Entry 2W7N (X-ray diffraction, 1.85 A resolution); this record covers chains B and F of the 6 polymer chains in the assembly.

# Chain B
Molecule: Trfb transcriptional repressor protein
Source organism: Escherichia coli
UniProtKB: P03052 (KORA2_ECOLX); numbering as in UniProt (aligned over 1-101)
Amino-acid sequence (101 residues; numbered 1 to 101; the number before each row is that of its first residue):
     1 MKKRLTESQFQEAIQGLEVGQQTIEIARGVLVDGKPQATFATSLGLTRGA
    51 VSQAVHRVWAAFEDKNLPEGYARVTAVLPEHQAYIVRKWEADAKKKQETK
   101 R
Disordered / not traced: 1-2, 98-101
What the authors report for this chain:
  - contacts within the chain: Asp64-Arg73 (water-mediated contact), Pro79-Gln82 (hydrophobic contact)
  - self-association interface (contacts with another copy of this molecule); pairs are residue here / residue on that copy: Gln82-Trp89 (hydrophobic contact)
  - binding site for the 18-nt DNA strand: Arg48, Gln53, His56
  - binding site for the 18-nt DNA strand: Gln53
  - specificity-determining residues: Arg48, Gln53
  - mutagenesis - R48A/Q53A, Q53A, Q53E: abolished binding to the 18-nt DNA strand
  - mutagenesis - R48A: decreased binding to the 18-nt DNA strand
  - binding site for the 18-nt DNA strand: Gln53

# Chain F
Molecule: 18-nt DNA strand
Sequence (18 nucleotides; each row starts with the number of its first residue):
     1 CUUGTTTAGCTAAACAUT
Modified positions: BRU (5-bromo-2'-deoxyuridine-5'-monophosphate) at position 2; BRU (5-bromo-2'-deoxyuridine-5'-monophosphate) at position 3; BRU (5-bromo-2'-deoxyuridine-5'-monophosphate) at position 17

# Interface between chain B and chain F
Residue-residue contacts (15; chain B residue first):
  Glu18(B) - DA8(F)  sugar contact
  Val19(B) - DG9(F)  phosphate contact
  Gly20(B) - DG9(F)  hydrogen bond to the phosphate
  Gln22(B) - DC10(F)  hydrogen bond to the phosphate
  Thr23(B) - DG9(F)  hydrogen bond to the phosphate
  Leu46(B) - DC10(F)  sugar contact
  Leu46(B) - DT11(F)  phosphate contact
  Thr47(B) - DT11(F)  hydrogen bond to the phosphate
  Thr47(B) - DA12(F)  phosphate contact
  Ala50(B) - DC10(F)  sugar contact
  Ala50(B) - DT11(F)  phosphate contact
  Gln53(B) - DC10(F)  hydrogen bond to the base
  Gln53(B) - DT11(F)  hydrogen bond to the base
  Arg57(B) - DG9(F)  salt bridge to the phosphate
  Arg57(B) - DC10(F)  salt bridge to the phosphate
Also at the interface, not in a pair above, chain B (14 interface residues in all): Gly45, Arg48, Gly49, Ala54
Also at the interface, not in a pair above, chain F (8 interface residues in all): DT7, DA13, DA14

# In short
14 residues of chain B face 8 of chain F across their interface; the contacts include 6 hydrogen bonds and 2
salt bridges. Polar contacts include Gln53(B)-DC10(F), Gln53(B)-DT11(F) and Gly20(B)-DG9(F). The paper reports
a binding site for the 18-nt DNA strand at Arg48(B), Gln53(B) and His56(B); R48A/Q53A, Q53A and Q53E of chain
B abolish binding to the 18-nt DNA strand.
Here chain B is Trfb transcriptional repressor protein (Escherichia coli) and chain F is an 18-nt DNA strand.
Entry 2W7N (Crystal Structure of KorA Bound to Operator DNA: Insight into Repressor Cooperation in RP4 Gene
Regulation) was determined by X-ray diffraction.
